Entry 1HCT (solution NMR); this record covers chains A and B.

Chain A:
Name: Acetyl-pyeeie-oh
Amino-acid sequence (6 residues; numbered 100 to 105; the number before each row is that of its first residue):
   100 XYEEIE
Modified positions: ACE (acetyl group) at position 100; Tyr101 (o-phosphotyrosine; PTR)

Chain B:
Name: Human src
Source organism: Homo sapiens
Reference sequence: P12931 (SRC_HUMAN); residues 141-246 here correspond to UniProt positions 143-248 (UniProt number = residue number + 2)
Amino-acid sequence (107 residues; row label = number of the first residue in the row):
   140 MDSIQAEEWYFGKITRRESERLLLNAENPRGTFLVRESETTKGAYCLSVS
   190 DFDNAKGLNVKHYKIRKLDSGGFYITSRTQFNSLQQLVAYYSKHADGLCH
   240 RLTTVCP

How chain A and chain B interact:
Pairs across the interface - 14 pairs, chain A then chain B:
  Tyr101(A) with Arg175(B); Glu178(B); Thr179(B); Cys185(B); His201(B); Tyr202(B); Lys203(B)
  Glu102(A) with His201(B); Tyr202(B)
  Ile104(A) with Tyr202(B); Ile214(B); Thr215(B); Leu237(B)
  Glu105(A) with Gly236(B)
Also at the interface, not in a pair above, chain A (5 interface residues in all): Glu103
Also at the interface, not in a pair above, chain B (14 interface residues in all): Lys200, Tyr230, Asp235

Overview:
The interface between chain A and chain B involves 5 residues on one side and 14 on the other.
Chain A is Acetyl-pyeeie-oh and chain B is Human src (Homo sapiens); the structure, NMR structure of the human
src SH2 domain complex, was determined by solution NMR, deposited together with 1HCS.
